PDB entry 7F02 | electron microscopy, 3.24 A resolution | chains B and C of the 6 polymer chains in the assembly

# Chain B
Molecule: Heme exporter protein B
From: Escherichia coli BL21(DE3)
Reference sequence: P0ABL8 (CCMB_ECOLI); residues 1-220 here = UniProt positions 1-220
Sequence (220 residues; each row starts with the number of its first residue):
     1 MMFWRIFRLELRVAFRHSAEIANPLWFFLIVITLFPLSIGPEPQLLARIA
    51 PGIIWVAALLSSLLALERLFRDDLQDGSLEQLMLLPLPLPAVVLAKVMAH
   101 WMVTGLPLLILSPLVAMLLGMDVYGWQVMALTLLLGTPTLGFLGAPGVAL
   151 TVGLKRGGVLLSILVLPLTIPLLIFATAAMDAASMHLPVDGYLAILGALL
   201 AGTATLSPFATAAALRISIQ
Residues lining bound ligands: 1,2-Distearoyl-sn-glycerophosphoethanolamine (3PE): His17, Ala19, Trp26, Leu114

# Chain C
Molecule: Heme exporter protein C
From: Escherichia coli BL21(DE3)
Reference sequence: P0ABM1 (CCMC_ECOLI); numbering as in UniProt (aligned over 1-245)
Sequence (245 residues; each row starts with the number of its first residue):
     1 MWKTLHQLAIPPRLYQICGWFIPWLAIASVVVLTVGWIWGFGFAPADYQQ
    51 GNSYRIIYLHVPAAIWSMGIYASMAVAAFIGLVWQMKMANLAVAAMAPIG
   101 AVFTFIALVTGSAWGKPMWGTWWVWDARLTSELVLLFLYVGVIALWHAFD
   151 DRRLAGRAAGILVLIGVVNLPIIHYSVEWWNTLHQGSTRMQQSIDPAMRS
   201 PLRWSIFGFLLLSATLTLMRMRNLILLMEKRRPWVSELILKRGRK
Not modelled in the structure: 1-6, 238-245
Residues lining bound ligands: 1,2-Distearoyl-sn-glycerophosphoethanolamine (3PE): Pro98, Ala101, Phe105, Ile143, Trp146, His147, Arg152, Arg220

# How chain B and chain C interact
Pairs across the interface - 16 pairs, chain B then chain C:
  Glu20(B) - His147(C)
  Asn23(B) - Ala144(C)
  Trp26(B) - Val140(C)  hydrophobic
  Ile30(B) - Phe137(C)  hydrophobic
  Thr33(B) - Trp125(C)
  Thr33(B) - Leu133(C)
  Thr33(B) - Phe137(C)
  Pro36(B) - Trp125(C)  hydrophobic
  Pro36(B) - Trp180(C)
  Leu37(B) - Trp180(C)
  Gly40(B) - His184(C)
  Pro41(B) - Trp125(C)  hydrophobic
  Pro41(B) - Trp180(C)  hydrophobic
  Pro41(B) - His184(C)
  Leu118(B) - Trp123(C)
  Leu118(B) - Trp125(C)
Also at the interface, not in a pair above, chain B (14 interface residues in all): Ala19, Leu29, Ile39, Leu46
Also at the interface, not in a pair above, chain C (12 interface residues in all): Thr130, Leu136, Gln185

# Summary
Chain B and chain C form an interface of 14 and 12 residues respectively.
1,2-Distearoyl-sn-glycerophosphoethanolamine is bound between chain B and chain C.
Chain B is Heme exporter protein B and chain C is Heme exporter protein C, both from Escherichia coli
BL21(DE3); the structure, Cytochrome c-type biogenesis protein CcmABCD from E. coli, was determined by
electron microscopy (same publication as 7F03, 7F04, 7VFJ and 7VFP).
